PDB entry 4ACL | X-ray diffraction, 2.49 A resolution | chain A

# Chain A
Protein: TSSL
Source organism: Francisella novicida
Notes: fragment: cytoplasmic domain, residues 1-185
UniProtKB: A0Q7H7 (A0Q7H7_FRATN); residues 0-184 here correspond to UniProt positions 1-185 (UniProt number = residue number + 1)
Sequence (205 residues; row label = number of the first residue in the row; numbers below 1 keep their minus sign (Met-20 is residue -20)):
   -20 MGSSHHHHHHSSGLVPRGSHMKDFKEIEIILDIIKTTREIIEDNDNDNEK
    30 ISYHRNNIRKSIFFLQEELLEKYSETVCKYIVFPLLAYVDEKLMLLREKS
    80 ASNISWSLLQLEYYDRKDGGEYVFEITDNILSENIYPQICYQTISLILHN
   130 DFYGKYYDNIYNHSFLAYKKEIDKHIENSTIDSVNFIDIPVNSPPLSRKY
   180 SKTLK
Not modelled in the structure: -20 to 1, 157-184
Construct notes: expression tag (-20 to -1)
Ion coordination: gold ion near His154 (its only coordinating residue here)

# Summary
Chain A is TSSL (Francisella novicida); the structure, 3D Structure of DotU from Francisella novicida, was
determined by X-ray diffraction together with 4ACK from the same study.
